Entry 6Q3K (X-ray diffraction, 1.50 A resolution); this record covers chains A and P of the 3 polymer chains in the assembly.

Chain A:
Molecule: HLA class I histocompatibility antigen, A-2 alpha chain
Source organism: Homo sapiens
UniProt: P01892 (1A02_HUMAN); residues 0-275 here correspond to UniProt positions 24-299 (UniProt number = residue number + 24)
Amino-acid sequence (276 residues; row label = number of the first residue in the row; numbering starts at 0):
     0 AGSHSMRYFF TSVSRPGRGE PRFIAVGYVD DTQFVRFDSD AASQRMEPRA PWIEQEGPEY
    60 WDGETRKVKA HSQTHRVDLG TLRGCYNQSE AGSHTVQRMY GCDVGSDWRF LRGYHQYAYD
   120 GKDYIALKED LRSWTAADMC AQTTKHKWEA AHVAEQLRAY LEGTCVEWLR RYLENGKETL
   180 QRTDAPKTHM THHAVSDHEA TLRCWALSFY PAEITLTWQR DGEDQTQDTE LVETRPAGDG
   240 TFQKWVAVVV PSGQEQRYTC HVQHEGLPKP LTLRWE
Disordered / not traced: 275
Disulfides: Cys84-Cys139, Cys101-Cys164, Cys203-Cys259
Sequence notes: conflict Cys84 (Tyr108 in P01892), Cys139 (Ala163 in P01892), Val245 (Ala269 in P01892)
Ion coordination: Co2+ site 1: His145, His197; Co2+ site 2 near His151 (its only coordinating residue here); Co2+ site 3: Glu154, His191; Co2+ site 4 near His192 (its only coordinating residue here); Co2+ site 5: Gln218, His260

Chain P:
Molecule: Asn-leu-val-pro-met-val-ala-thr-val
Amino-acid sequence (9 residues; numbered 1 to 9; the number before each row is that of its first residue):
     1 NLVPMVATV

How chain A and chain P interact:
Contacting residue pairs (40; chain A residue first):
  Met5(A) - Asn1(P)
  Tyr7(A) - Asn1(P)  hydrogen bond (side chain-backbone)
  Tyr7(A) - Leu2(P)  hydrophobic
  Phe9(A) - Leu2(P)  hydrophobic
  Met45(A) - Leu2(P)  hydrophobic
  Glu63(A) - Asn1(P)
  Glu63(A) - Leu2(P)  hydrogen bond (side chain-backbone)
  Lys66(A) - Asn1(P)  hydrogen bond
  Lys66(A) - Leu2(P)  hydrogen bond (side chain-backbone)
  Lys66(A) - Val3(P)
  Lys66(A) - Pro4(P)
  Val67(A) - Leu2(P)
  His70(A) - Val3(P)
  His70(A) - Val6(P)
  Thr73(A) - Val6(P)  hydrogen bond (side chain-backbone)
  Thr73(A) - Ala7(P)
  Thr73(A) - Thr8(P)
  Val76(A) - Thr8(P)
  Asp77(A) - Thr8(P)
  Asp77(A) - Val9(P)  hydrogen bond (side chain-backbone)
  Arg97(A) - Val6(P)
  Tyr99(A) - Leu2(P)
  Tyr99(A) - Val3(P)  hydrogen bond (side chain-backbone)
  Tyr116(A) - Val9(P)  hydrophobic
  Tyr123(A) - Val9(P)  hydrophobic
  Thr143(A) - Val9(P)  hydrogen bond (side chain-backbone)
  Lys146(A) - Thr8(P)  hydrogen bond (side chain-backbone)
  Lys146(A) - Val9(P)  hydrogen bond (side chain-backbone)
  Trp147(A) - Ala7(P)
  Trp147(A) - Thr8(P)  hydrogen bond (side chain-backbone)
  Trp147(A) - Val9(P)  hydrophobic
  Val152(A) - Ala7(P)  hydrophobic
  Gln155(A) - Met5(P)
  Tyr159(A) - Asn1(P)  hydrogen bond (side chain-backbone)
  Tyr159(A) - Leu2(P)
  Tyr159(A) - Val3(P)
  Tyr159(A) - Pro4(P)
  Thr163(A) - Asn1(P)
  Trp167(A) - Asn1(P)
  Tyr171(A) - Asn1(P)  hydrogen bond (side chain-backbone)
Interface residues without a listed pair, chain A (28 interface residues in all): Tyr59, Thr80, Leu81, Leu156

Overview:
The interface between chain A and chain P involves 28 residues on one side and 9 on the other, with 13
hydrogen bonds. Polar pairs include Tyr7(A)-Asn1(P), Glu63(A)-Leu2(P) and Lys66(A)-Asn1(P). The Co2+ site 1 is
built by His145(A) and His197(A).
Here chain A is HLA class I histocompatibility antigen, A-2 alpha chain (Homo sapiens) and chain P is
Asn-leu-val-pro-met-val-ala-thr-val. Entry 6Q3K (Engineered Human HLA_A2 MHC Class I molecule in complex with
NV9 peptide) was determined by X-ray diffraction.
